6RYU - chains J and W of the 12 polymer chains in the assembly; structure by electron microscopy, 4.00 A resolution.

== Chain J ==
Molecule: 149-nt DNA strand
Organism: synthetic construct
Sequence (149 nucleotides; each row starts with the number of its first residue; numbers below 1 keep their minus sign (DG-76 is residue -76)):
   -76 GCCTATCGAT GTATATATCT GACACGTGCC TGGAGACTAG GGAGTAATCC CCTTGGCGGT
   -16 TAAAACGCGG GGGACAGCGC GTACGTGCGT TTAAGCGGTG CTAGAGCTGT CTACGACCAA
    44 TTGAGCGGCC TCGGCACCGG GATTCTGAT

== Chain W ==
Name: Chromodomain-helicase-DNA-binding protein 4, CHD4
Organism: Homo sapiens
Notes: EC 3.6.4.12
UniProt: Q14839 (CHD4_HUMAN); the construct has insertions or renumbered stretches relative to UniProt, so the offset changes along the chain: 1-1200 = UniProt 1-1200; 1417-2128 = UniProt 1201-1912
Chain sequence (1927 residues; numbered -2 to 2128; 204 numbers in that range are skipped by the numbering (no residue carries them; nothing is unmodelled there); the number before each row is that of its first residue; numbers below 1 keep their minus sign (Ser-2 is residue -2); X marks 12 residues of unknown identity (built as UNK)):
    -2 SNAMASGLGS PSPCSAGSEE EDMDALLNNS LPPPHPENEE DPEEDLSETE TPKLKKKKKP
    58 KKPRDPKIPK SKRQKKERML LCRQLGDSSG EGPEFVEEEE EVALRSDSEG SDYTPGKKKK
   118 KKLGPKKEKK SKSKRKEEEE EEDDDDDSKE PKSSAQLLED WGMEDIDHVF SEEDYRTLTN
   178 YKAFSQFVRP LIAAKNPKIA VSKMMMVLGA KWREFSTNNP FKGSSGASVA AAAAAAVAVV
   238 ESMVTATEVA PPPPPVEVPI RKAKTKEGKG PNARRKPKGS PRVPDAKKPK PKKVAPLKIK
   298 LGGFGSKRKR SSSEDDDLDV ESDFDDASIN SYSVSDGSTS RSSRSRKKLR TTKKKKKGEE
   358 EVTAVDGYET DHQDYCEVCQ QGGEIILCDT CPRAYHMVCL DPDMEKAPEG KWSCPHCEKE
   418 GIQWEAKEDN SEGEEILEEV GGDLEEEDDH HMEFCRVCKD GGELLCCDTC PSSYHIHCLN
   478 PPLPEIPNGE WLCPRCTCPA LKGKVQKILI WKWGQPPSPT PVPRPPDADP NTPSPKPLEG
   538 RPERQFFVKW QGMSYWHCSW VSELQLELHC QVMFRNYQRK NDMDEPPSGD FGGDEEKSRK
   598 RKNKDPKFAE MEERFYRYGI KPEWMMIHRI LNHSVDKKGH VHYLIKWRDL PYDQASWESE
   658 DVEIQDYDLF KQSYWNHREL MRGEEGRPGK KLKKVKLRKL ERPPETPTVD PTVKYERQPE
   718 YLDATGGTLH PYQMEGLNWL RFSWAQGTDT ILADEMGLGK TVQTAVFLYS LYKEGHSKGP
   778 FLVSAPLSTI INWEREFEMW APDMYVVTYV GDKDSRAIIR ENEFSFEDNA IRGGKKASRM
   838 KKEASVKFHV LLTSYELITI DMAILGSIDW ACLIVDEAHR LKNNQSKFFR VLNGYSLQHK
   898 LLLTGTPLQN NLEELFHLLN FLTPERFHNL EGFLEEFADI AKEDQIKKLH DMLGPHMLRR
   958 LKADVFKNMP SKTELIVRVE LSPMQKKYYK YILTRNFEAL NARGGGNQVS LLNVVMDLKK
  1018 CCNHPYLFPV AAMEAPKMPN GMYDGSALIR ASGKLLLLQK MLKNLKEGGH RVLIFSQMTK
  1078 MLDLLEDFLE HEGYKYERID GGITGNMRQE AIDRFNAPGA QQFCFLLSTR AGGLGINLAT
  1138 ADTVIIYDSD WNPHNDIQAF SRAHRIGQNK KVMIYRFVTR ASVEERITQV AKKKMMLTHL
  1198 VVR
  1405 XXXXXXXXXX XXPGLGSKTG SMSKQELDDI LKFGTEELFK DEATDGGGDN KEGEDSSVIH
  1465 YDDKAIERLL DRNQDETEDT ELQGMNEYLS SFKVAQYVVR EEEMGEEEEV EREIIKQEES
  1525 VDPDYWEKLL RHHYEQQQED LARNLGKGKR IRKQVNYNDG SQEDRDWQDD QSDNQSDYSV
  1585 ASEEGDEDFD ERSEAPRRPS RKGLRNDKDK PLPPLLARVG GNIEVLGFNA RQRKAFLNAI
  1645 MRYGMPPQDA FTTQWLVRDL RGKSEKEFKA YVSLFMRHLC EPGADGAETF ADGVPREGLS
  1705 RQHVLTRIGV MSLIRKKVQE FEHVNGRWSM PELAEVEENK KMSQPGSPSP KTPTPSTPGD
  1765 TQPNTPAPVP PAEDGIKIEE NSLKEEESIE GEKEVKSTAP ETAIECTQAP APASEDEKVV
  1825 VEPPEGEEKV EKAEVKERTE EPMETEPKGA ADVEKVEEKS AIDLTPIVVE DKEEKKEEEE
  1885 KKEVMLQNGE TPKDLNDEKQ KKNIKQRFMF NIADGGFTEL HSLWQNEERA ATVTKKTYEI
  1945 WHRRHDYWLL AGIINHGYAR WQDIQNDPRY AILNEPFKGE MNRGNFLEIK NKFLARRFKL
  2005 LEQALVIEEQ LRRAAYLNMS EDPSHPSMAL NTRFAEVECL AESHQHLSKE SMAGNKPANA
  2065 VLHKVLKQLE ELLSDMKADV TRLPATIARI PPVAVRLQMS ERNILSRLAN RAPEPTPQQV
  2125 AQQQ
Unresolved in the structure: -2 to 445, 512-538, 586-591, 679-704, 1417-2128
Construct notes: expression tag (-2 to 0)
Bound ions: Zn2+ site 1: Cys452, Cys455, Cys475; Zn2+ site 2: Cys464, Cys467, Cys490, Cys493; Mg2+: Asp873 (together with AMP-PNP)
Small-molecule neighbours: AMP-PNP (ANP; phosphoaminophosphonic acid-adenylate ester): Gly724, Thr725, Leu726, His727, Gln730, Glu752, Met753, Gly754, Leu755, Gly756, Lys757, Thr758, Val759, Asn789, Glu793, Trp797, Asp873, Glu874, Leu1131, Gly1132, Asn1134, Ser1158, Arg1159, Arg1162, Ile1163
Swiss-Prot annotation at these positions:
  - zinc finger: Gln370 to Glu417 (PHD-type 1), Met449 to Pro496 (PHD-type 2)
  - motif: Lys295 to Leu298 (KIKL), Asp873 to His876 (DEAH box)
  - binding site (ATP): Asp751 to Thr758
  - modified residue: Ser44 (Phosphoserine), Ser303 (Phosphoserine), Ser308 (Phosphoserine), Ser309 (Phosphoserine), Ser310 (Phosphoserine), Ser319 (Phosphoserine), Thr367 (Phosphothreonine), Ser428 (Phosphoserine), Ser515 (Phosphoserine), Thr517 (Phosphothreonine), Thr529 (Phosphothreonine), Ser531 (Phosphoserine), Thr703 (Phosphothreonine), Ser1425 (Phosphoserine), Ser1524 (Phosphoserine), Ser1565 (Phosphoserine), Ser1586 (Phosphoserine), Ser1747 (Phosphoserine), Ser1751 (Phosphoserine), Ser1753 (Phosphoserine) and 9 more in UniProt
  - cross-link (Glycyl lysine isopeptide (Lys-Gly)): Lys133 (interchain with G-Cter in SUMO2), Lys146 (interchain with G-Cter in SUMO2), Lys179 (interchain with G-Cter in SUMO2), Lys297 (interchain with G-Cter in SUMO2), Lys304 (interchain with G-Cter in SUMO2), Lys618 (interchain with G-Cter in SUMO2), Lys696 (interchain with G-Cter in SUMO2), Lys711 (interchain with G-Cter in SUMO1), Lys1428 (interchain with G-Cter in SUMO2), Lys1444 (interchain with G-Cter in SUMO2), Lys1455 (interchain with G-Cter in SUMO2), Lys1520 (interchain with G-Cter in SUMO2), Lys1744 (interchain with G-Cter in SUMO2), Lys1745 (interchain with G-Cter in SUMO2), Lys1781 (interchain with G-Cter in SUMO2), Lys1788 (interchain with G-Cter in SUMO2), Lys1800 (interchain with G-Cter in SUMO2), Lys1822 (interchain with G-Cter in SUMO2), Lys1833 (interchain with G-Cter in SUMO2), Lys1852 (interchain with G-Cter in SUMO2) and 6 more in UniProt
From the paper describing this entry:
  - disease-associated variants - H1151R, R1162Q: decreased catalytic activity (citing earlier work)
  - disease-associated variants - H1196Y: increased catalytic activity (citing earlier work)
  - disease-associated variants - C467Y, S851Y, G1003D, R1068H, R1127Q, W1148L, R1173L (citing earlier work)

== Interface between chain J and chain W ==
Residue-residue contacts - 19 pairs, chain J then chain W:
  DT-59(J) with Arg836(W), phosphate contact
  DC-58(J) with Arg836(W), salt bridge to the phosphate
  DG-56(J) with Arg887(W), salt bridge to the phosphate
  DG12(J) with Val569(W), sugar contact; Met570(W), phosphate contact
  DT13(J) with Asn573(W), hydrogen bond to the phosphate
  DG20(J) with Lys884(W), salt bridge to the phosphate
  DG21(J) with Arg877(W), salt bridge to the phosphate; Ser883(W), phosphate contact; Lys884(W), hydrogen bond to the phosphate; Phe885(W), hydrogen bond to the phosphate
  DT22(J) with Arg877(W), phosphate contact; Arg1127(W), sugar contact
  DG23(J) with Lys879(W), salt bridge to the phosphate; Asn1149(W), hydrogen bond to the phosphate; Lys1191(W), phosphate contact
  DC24(J) with Trp1148(W), sugar contact; Lys1191(W), salt bridge to the phosphate
  DT25(J) with Arg1183(W), salt bridge to the phosphate
Other interface residues (no listed pair), chain J (12 interface residues in all): DT14
Other interface residues (no listed pair), chain W (20 interface residues in all): Lys501, Lys577, His876, Asn907, Val1012

== Overview ==
12 residues of chain J and 20 residues of chain W are in contact; the contacts include 4 hydrogen bonds and 7
salt bridges. Polar pairs include DT13(J)-Asn573(W), DG21(J)-Lys884(W) and DG21(J)-Phe885(W). Chain W binds
AMP-PNP. From the paper: H1151R and R1162Q of chain W reduce catalytic activity; H1196Y of chain W increases
catalytic activity.
Chain J is a 149-nt DNA strand (synthetic construct) and chain W is Chromodomain-helicase-DNA-binding protein
4, CHD4 (Homo sapiens); the structure, Nucleosome-CHD4 complex structure (two CHD4 copies), was determined by
electron microscopy, deposited together with 6RYR.
